PDB entry 8J7F | electron microscopy, 2.60 A resolution | chains A and D of the 5 polymer chains in the assembly

== Chain A (and D) ==
Molecule: ion channel, Voltage dependent ion channel, Green fluorescent protein (Fragment), Ion transport domain-containing protein
Organism: Homo sapiens
Notes: chain D of this document is another copy of the same molecule, construct and numbering; everything in this record applies to it too
Reference sequence: R1EKX3 (R1EKX3_EMIHU); residues 94-345 here correspond to UniProt positions 45-296 (UniProt number = residue number - 49)
Chain sequence (289 residues; row label = number of the first residue in the row):
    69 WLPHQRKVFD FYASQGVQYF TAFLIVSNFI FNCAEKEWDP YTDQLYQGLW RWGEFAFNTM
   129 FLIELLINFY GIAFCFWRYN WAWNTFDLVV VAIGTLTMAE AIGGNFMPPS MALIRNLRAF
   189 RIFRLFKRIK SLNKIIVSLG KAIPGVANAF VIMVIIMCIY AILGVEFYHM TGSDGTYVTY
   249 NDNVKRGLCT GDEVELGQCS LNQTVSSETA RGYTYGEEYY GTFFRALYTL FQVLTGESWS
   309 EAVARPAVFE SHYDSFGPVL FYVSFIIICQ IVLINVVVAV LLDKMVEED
Sequence notes: conflict V157 (Ile108 in R1EKX3)
Bound ions: Ca2+ near N249 (its only coordinating residue here)
What the authors report for this chain:
  - self-association interface (contacts with another copy of this molecule); pairs are residue here / residue on that copy: T303-W307 (hydrogen bond)

== How chain A and chain D interact ==
Pairs across the interface - 7 pairs, chain A then chain D:
  Y109(A) with D250(D), hydrogen bond; K253(D); R254(D)
  L113(A) with K253(D)
  D250(A) with Y109(D), hydrogen bond
  K253(A) with Y109(D)
  R254(A) with Y109(D)
Other interface residues (no listed pair), chain A (6 interface residues in all): D111
Other interface residues (no listed pair), chain D (6 interface residues in all): D111, L113

== In short ==
Chain A and chain D each contribute 6 residues to their interface, with 2 hydrogen bonds. Its one
hydrogen-bonded contact is Y109(A)-D250(D). From the paper: a self-association interface involving T303(A).
Chain A and chain D are both ion channel, Voltage dependent ion channel, Green fluorescent protein (Fragment),
Ion transport domain-containing protein (Homo sapiens); the structure, ion channel, was determined by electron
microscopy together with 8J7M and 8J7H from the same study.
